8G0A - chains C and F of the 20 polymer chains in the assembly; structure by electron microscopy, 2.90 A resolution.

[Chain C]
Molecule: ATP synthase subunit alpha
Source organism: Mycolicibacterium smegmatis MC2 155
Notes: EC 7.1.2.2
Reference sequence: A0R202 (ATPA_MYCS2); residue numbers follow UniProt; this construct covers 1-548
Chain sequence (548 residues; numbered 1 to 548; the number before each row is that of its first residue):
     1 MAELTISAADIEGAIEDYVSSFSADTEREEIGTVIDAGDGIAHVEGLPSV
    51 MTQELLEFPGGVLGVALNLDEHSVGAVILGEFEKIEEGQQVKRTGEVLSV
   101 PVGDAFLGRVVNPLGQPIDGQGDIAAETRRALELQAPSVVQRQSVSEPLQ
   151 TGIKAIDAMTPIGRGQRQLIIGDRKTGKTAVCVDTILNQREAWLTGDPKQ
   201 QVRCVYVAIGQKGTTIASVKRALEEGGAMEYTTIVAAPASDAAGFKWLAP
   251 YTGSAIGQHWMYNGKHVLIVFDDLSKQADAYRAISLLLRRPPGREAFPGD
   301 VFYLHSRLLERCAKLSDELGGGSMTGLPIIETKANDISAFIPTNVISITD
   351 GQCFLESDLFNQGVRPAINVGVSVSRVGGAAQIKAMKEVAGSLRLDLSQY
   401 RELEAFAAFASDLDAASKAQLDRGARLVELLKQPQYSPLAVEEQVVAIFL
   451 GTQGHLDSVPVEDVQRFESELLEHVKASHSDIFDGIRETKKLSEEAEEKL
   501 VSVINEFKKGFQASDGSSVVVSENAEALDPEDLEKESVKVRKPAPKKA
Disordered / not traced: 1-8, 23-28, 516-532, 546-548
Swiss-Prot annotation at these positions:
  - binding site (ATP): Gly-172 to Thr-179
  - site: Ser-373 (Required for activity)
Ion coordination: Mg2+: Thr-179 (together with ATP)
Residues lining bound ligands: ATP (adenosine-5'-triphosphate): Asp-173, Arg-174, Lys-175, Thr-176, Gly-177, Lys-178, Thr-179, Ala-180, Gln-211, Phe-360, Arg-365, Pro-366, Gln-433, Pro-434, Gln-435

[Chain F]
Molecule: ATP synthase subunit beta
Source organism: Mycolicibacterium smegmatis MC2 155
Notes: EC 7.1.2.2
Reference sequence: A0R200 (ATPB_MYCS2); numbering as in UniProt (aligned over 1-475)
Chain sequence (475 residues; row label = number of the first residue in the row):
     1 MTATAEKTAGRVVRITGPVVDVEFPRGSVPELFNALHAEITFGALAKTLT
    51 LEVAQHLGDSLVRCISMQPTDGLVRGVEVTDTGASISVPVGDGVKGHVFN
   101 ALGDCLDDPGYGKDFEHWSIHRKPPAFSDLEPRTEMLETGLKVVDLLTPY
   151 VRGGKIALFGGAGVGKTVLIQEMINRIARNFGGTSVFAGVGERTREGNDL
   201 WVELADANVLKDTALVFGQMDEPPGTRMRVALSALTMAEFFRDEQGQDVL
   251 LFIDNIFRFTQAGSEVSTLLGRMPSAVGYQPTLADEMGELQERITSTRGR
   301 SITSMQAVYVPADDYTDPAPATTFAHLDATTELSRAVFSKGIFPAVDPLA
   351 SSSTILDPAIVGDEHYRVAQEVIRILQRYKDLQDIIAILGIDELSEEDKQ
   401 LVNRARRIERFLSQNMMAAEQFTGQPGSTVPLKETIEAFDKLTKGEFDHL
   451 PEQAFFLIGGLDDLAKKAESLGAKL
Disordered / not traced: 1-7, 472-475
Residues lining bound ligands: ATP (adenosine-5'-triphosphate): Ser-353, Leu-356, Tyr-366

[Chain C / chain F interface]
Pairs across the interface (132; chain C residue first):
  Gly-46(C) / Arg-75(F)  hydrogen bond (backbone-side chain)
  Leu-47(C) / Arg-75(F)  hydrogen bond (backbone-side chain)
  Pro-48(C) / Val-74(F)
  Pro-48(C) / Arg-75(F)
  Ser-49(C) / Val-74(F)
  Val-50(C) / Val-74(F)
  Val-50(C) / Arg-75(F)
  Met-51(C) / Phe-42(F)  hydrophobic
  Met-51(C) / Gly-72(F)
  Met-51(C) / Leu-73(F)
  Met-51(C) / Val-74(F)  hydrophobic
  Thr-52(C) / Ile-15(F)
  Thr-52(C) / Thr-70(F)
  Thr-52(C) / Asp-71(F)
  Thr-52(C) / Gly-72(F)  hydrogen bond (backbone-backbone)
  Thr-52(C) / Leu-73(F)  hydrogen bond (backbone-backbone)
  Gln-53(C) / Asp-71(F)  hydrogen bond
  Asn-68(C) / Ile-15(F)
  Asn-68(C) / Thr-16(F)
  Leu-69(C) / Arg-14(F)
  Leu-69(C) / Ile-15(F)  hydrogen bond (backbone-backbone)
  Leu-69(C) / Leu-73(F)
  Leu-69(C) / Arg-75(F)
  Asp-70(C) / Arg-14(F)
  Asp-70(C) / Arg-75(F)  hydrogen bond (backbone-side chain)
  Glu-71(C) / Val-13(F)
  Glu-71(C) / Arg-14(F)  salt bridge
  Val-74(C) / Arg-75(F)
  Gly-95(C) / Phe-42(F)
  Glu-96(C) / Phe-42(F)
  Val-97(C) / Phe-42(F)  hydrophobic
  Val-97(C) / Leu-45(F)  hydrophobic
  Ala-131(C) / Leu-45(F)  hydrophobic
  Glu-133(C) / Asp-71(F)
  Leu-134(C) / Ala-44(F)  hydrophobic
  Leu-134(C) / Leu-45(F)  hydrophobic
  Ala-136(C) / Asp-221(F)
  Pro-137(C) / Thr-194(F)
  Ser-138(C) / Thr-194(F)
  Val-139(C) / Thr-194(F)
  Val-139(C) / Gly-197(F)
  Val-139(C) / Asn-198(F)  hydrogen bond (backbone-side chain)
  Val-139(C) / Phe-217(F)  hydrophobic
  Val-139(C) / Gln-219(F)
  Val-140(C) / Asp-107(F)
  Arg-142(C) / Thr-194(F)
  Arg-142(C) / Asn-198(F)  hydrogen bond (backbone-side chain)
  Gln-143(C) / Asn-198(F)
  Ser-144(C) / Asn-198(F)
  Ser-144(C) / Asp-199(F)  hydrogen bond
  Val-145(C) / Arg-195(F)
  Arg-167(C) / Arg-193(F)
  Pro-291(C) / Thr-268(F)
  Arg-294(C) / Gly-278(F)
  Arg-294(C) / Tyr-279(F)
  Arg-294(C) / Pro-311(F)
  Arg-294(C) / Asp-317(F)  salt bridge
  Gly-299(C) / Glu-265(F)
  Asp-300(C) / Glu-265(F)
  Phe-302(C) / Arg-258(F)
  Phe-302(C) / Gln-261(F)
  Phe-302(C) / Glu-265(F)
  Tyr-303(C) / Asp-221(F)
  Tyr-303(C) / Glu-222(F)
  Tyr-303(C) / Pro-223(F)
  Tyr-303(C) / Arg-227(F)
  Tyr-303(C) / Glu-265(F)
  Ser-306(C) / Met-220(F)  hydrogen bond (side chain-backbone)
  Glu-310(C) / Arg-193(F)
  Glu-310(C) / Thr-194(F)  hydrogen bond (side chain-backbone)
  Glu-310(C) / Met-220(F)
  Glu-310(C) / Asp-221(F)
  Ser-338(C) / Ala-312(F)
  Ala-339(C) / Ala-312(F)
  Thr-343(C) / Ala-162(F)
  Thr-343(C) / Tyr-309(F)  hydrogen bond (backbone-side chain)
  Thr-343(C) / Ala-312(F)
  Asn-344(C) / Tyr-309(F)
  Ile-346(C) / Ala-162(F)
  Ser-347(C) / Arg-193(F)  hydrogen bond (backbone-side chain)
  Ser-347(C) / Met-220(F)
  Ser-347(C) / Arg-258(F)  hydrogen bond
  Ser-347(C) / Tyr-309(F)
  Ile-348(C) / Arg-193(F)
  Ile-348(C) / Met-220(F)  hydrophobic
  Thr-349(C) / Arg-193(F)
  Asp-350(C) / Arg-195(F)  salt bridge
  Asp-350(C) / Glu-196(F)
  Gln-352(C) / Gly-163(F)
  Gln-352(C) / Arg-335(F)
  Gly-371(C) / Phe-338(F)
  Gly-371(C) / Ser-339(F)
  Val-372(C) / Phe-338(F)
  Val-374(C) / Phe-338(F)  hydrophobic
  Ser-375(C) / Phe-422(F)
  Arg-376(C) / Gly-163(F)  hydrogen bond (side chain-backbone)
  Arg-376(C) / Arg-193(F)
  Arg-376(C) / Arg-195(F)
  Arg-376(C) / Gln-421(F)
  Arg-376(C) / Phe-422(F)
  Val-377(C) / Arg-195(F)
  Val-377(C) / Gln-421(F)
  Gly-378(C) / Gln-421(F)
  Gly-379(C) / Gln-421(F)  hydrogen bond (backbone-backbone)
  Gly-391(C) / Phe-422(F)
  Gly-391(C) / Thr-423(F)
  Ser-392(C) / Thr-423(F)
  Arg-394(C) / Phe-338(F)
  Arg-394(C) / Phe-343(F)
  Leu-395(C) / Gly-341(F)
  Leu-395(C) / Phe-343(F)  hydrophobic
  Leu-395(C) / Thr-423(F)
  Leu-395(C) / Leu-457(F)  hydrophobic
  Ser-398(C) / Ser-339(F)
  Ser-398(C) / Lys-340(F)
  Gln-399(C) / Lys-340(F)  hydrogen bond (backbone-backbone)
  Gln-399(C) / Ile-342(F)
  Gln-399(C) / Arg-410(F)
  Gln-399(C) / Gln-453(F)
  Gln-399(C) / Phe-456(F)
  Glu-402(C) / Lys-340(F)
  Glu-402(C) / Tyr-379(F)
  Glu-402(C) / Arg-406(F)  salt bridge
  Glu-402(C) / Arg-410(F)  salt bridge
  Leu-403(C) / Arg-406(F)
  Phe-406(C) / Ile-386(F)  hydrophobic
  Phe-406(C) / Ile-391(F)  hydrophobic
  Phe-406(C) / Arg-406(F)
  Phe-409(C) / Ala-387(F)
  Phe-409(C) / Ile-388(F)
  Ala-416(C) / Pro-451(F)  hydrophobic
  Gln-420(C) / Gln-453(F)  hydrogen bond
Interface residues without a listed pair, chain C (77 interface residues in all): Leu-67, Ser-73, Gln-166, Arg-290, Gly-293, Arg-307, Ile-337, Ser-373, Ala-410, Ser-411
Interface residues without a listed pair, chain F (72 interface residues in all): Gly-17, Pro-69, Leu-106, Val-164, Thr-167, Trp-201, Val-277, Asp-313, Asp-392, Val-402, Glu-452

[Summary]
77 residues of chain C and 72 residues of chain F are in contact; the contacts include 19 hydrogen bonds and 5
salt bridges. Polar contacts include Glu-71(C)/Arg-14(F), Arg-294(C)/Asp-317(F) and Asp-350(C)/Arg-195(F).
Chain C binds ATP. Chain F binds ATP.
Chain C is ATP synthase subunit alpha and chain F is ATP synthase subunit beta, both from Mycolicibacterium
smegmatis MC2 155; the structure, Cryo-EM structure of SQ31f-bound Mycobacterium smegmatis ATP synthase
rotational state 3, was determined by electron microscopy, deposited together with 8G07, 8G08, 8G09, 8G0B,
8G0C, 8G0D and 8G0E.
